Entry 6KWT (X-ray diffraction, 3.02 A resolution); this record covers chain A.

Chain A:
Molecule: Methylglyoxal reductase (NADPH-dependent)
Source organism: Candida albicans SC5314
Notes: fragment: 295
Reference sequence: Q5ABT9 (Q5ABT9_CANAL); numbering as in UniProt; present here: 4-294, 296-342
Sequence (338 residues; numbered 4 to 342; 1 number in that range is skipped by the numbering (no residue carries it; nothing is unmodelled there); the number before each row is that of its first residue):
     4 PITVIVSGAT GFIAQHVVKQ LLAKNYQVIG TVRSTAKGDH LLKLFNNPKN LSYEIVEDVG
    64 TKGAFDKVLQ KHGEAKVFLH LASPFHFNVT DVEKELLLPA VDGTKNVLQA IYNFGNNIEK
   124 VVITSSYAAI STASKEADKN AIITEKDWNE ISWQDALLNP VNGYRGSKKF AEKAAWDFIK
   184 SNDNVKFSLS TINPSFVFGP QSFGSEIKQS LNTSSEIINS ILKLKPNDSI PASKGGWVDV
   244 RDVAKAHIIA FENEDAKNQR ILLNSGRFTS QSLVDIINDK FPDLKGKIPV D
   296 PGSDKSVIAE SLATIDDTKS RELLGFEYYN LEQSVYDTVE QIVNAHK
Construct notes: engineered mutation K52 (Gln in Q5ABT9)
Ligand contacts: NADPH (NDP; NADPH dihydro-nicotinamide-adenine-dinucleotide phosphate): G11, T13, G14, F15, I16, A17, R36, K40, V59, E60, D61, V62, L84, A85, S86, P87, F88, T127, S128, S129, Y167, K171, P197, S198, F199, V200, N215, S217
Reported in the primary citation:
  - binding site for NADPH: G11 to A17, K40, L84, P87, Y167, K171, V200, S217
  - conformationally variable residues (side-chain flip): G11, T13, F15, I16, K40, L84, P87, Y167, S217
  - catalytic residues: S129, Y167, K171 (by similarity / conservation)

Summary:
Bound to chain A: NADPH. The paper reports catalytic residues S129, Y167 and K171; a binding site for NADPH at
G11, K40 and L84 among others.
Chain A is Methylglyoxal reductase (NADPH-dependent) (Candida albicans SC5314); the structure, Crystal
structure of Gre2 in complex with NADPH complex from Candida albicans, was determined by X-ray diffraction
(same publication as 6KWS).
